Entry 8SXE (electron microscopy, 3.55 A resolution); this record covers chains A and D of the 6 polymer chains in the assembly.

Chain A:
Name: Probable carboxyl-terminal protease
From: Pseudomonas aeruginosa
UniProt: Q9HU50 (Q9HU50_PSEAE); numbering as in UniProt (aligned over 38-436)
Amino-acid sequence (403 residues; row label = number of the first residue in the row):
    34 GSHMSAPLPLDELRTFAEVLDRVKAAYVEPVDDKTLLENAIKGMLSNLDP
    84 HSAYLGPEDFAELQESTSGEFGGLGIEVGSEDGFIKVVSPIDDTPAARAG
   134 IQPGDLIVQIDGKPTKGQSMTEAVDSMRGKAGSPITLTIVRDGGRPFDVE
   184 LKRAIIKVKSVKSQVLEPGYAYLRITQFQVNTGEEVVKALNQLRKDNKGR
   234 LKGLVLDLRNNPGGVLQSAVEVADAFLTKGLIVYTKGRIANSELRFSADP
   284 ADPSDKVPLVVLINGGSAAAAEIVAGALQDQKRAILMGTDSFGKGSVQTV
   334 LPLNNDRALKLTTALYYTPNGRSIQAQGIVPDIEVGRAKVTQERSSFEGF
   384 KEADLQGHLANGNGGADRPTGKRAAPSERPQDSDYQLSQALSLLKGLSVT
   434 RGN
Disordered / not traced: 34-37, 375-415
Differences from the reference sequence: expression tag (34-37); engineered mutation A302 (Ser in Q9HU50)
Reported in the primary citation:
  - mutagenesis - L46A, A50V: unchanged catalytic activity on PA1198
  - mutagenesis - L46K, A50K: abolished catalytic activity on PA1198
  - catalytic residues: K327
  - catalytic residues: H84 (proposed by the authors, not directly observed)
  - mutagenesis - S302A, K327A: abolished catalytic activity
  - mutagenesis - H84A, Q331A: decreased catalytic activity
  - contacts within the chain: H84-K327, K327-Q331
  - binding site for unidentified peptide (chain D): P245 to L249, V330, Q331 to V333
  - mutagenesis - G246M, F325A: decreased catalytic activity on PA1198
  - conformationally variable residues (loop rearrangement): K269 to E276, K327, Q331
  - mutagenesis - S302A (0.76 +/- 0.16 uM): unchanged binding to TPR repeat-containing protein PA4667
  - catalytic residues: Q331 (citing earlier work)

Chain D:
Name: unidentified peptide
From: Escherichia coli BL21(DE3)
Amino-acid sequence (7 residues; row label = number of the first residue in the row; X marks 7 residues of unknown identity (built as UNK)):
    63 XXXXXXX

Interface between chain A and chain D:
Interface residues of chain A (facing chain D), 16 residues: H84, P245, G246, G247, V248, L249, A301, A302, A303, K327, S329, V330, Q331, T332, V333, P335

In short:
No residue of chain A is in contact with chain D. The paper reports catalytic residues K327(A), H84(A) and
Q331(A); L46K and A50K of chain A abolish catalytic activity on PA1198; 10 substitutions were tested in all.
Here chain A is Probable carboxyl-terminal protease (Pseudomonas aeruginosa) and chain D is unidentified
peptide (Escherichia coli BL21(DE3)). Entry 8SXE (Structure of the C-terminal protease CtpA-LbcA complex of
Pseudomonas aeruginosa) was determined by electron microscopy together with 8SXF, 8SXG and 8SXH from the same
study.
